Entry 4NHJ (X-ray diffraction, 2.70 A resolution); this record covers chains B and D of the 4 polymer chains in the assembly.

== Chain B ==
Name: DNA-binding transcriptional regulator RstA
Organism: Klebsiella pneumoniae
Reference sequence: G0GNT0 (G0GNT0_KLEPN); residue numbers follow UniProt; this construct covers 131-239
Chain sequence (119 residues; each row starts with the number of its first residue):
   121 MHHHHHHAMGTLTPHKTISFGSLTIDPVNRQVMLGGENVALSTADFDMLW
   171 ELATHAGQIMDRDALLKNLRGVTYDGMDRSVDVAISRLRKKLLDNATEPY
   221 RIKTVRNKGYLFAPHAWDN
Not modelled in the structure: 121-134, 236-239
Construct notes: expression tag (121-130); engineered mutation Met153 (Leu in G0GNT0), Met168 (Leu in G0GNT0)
What the authors report for this chain:
  - mutagenesis - R207A: abolished binding to the 23-nt DNA strand
  - binding site for the 23-nt DNA strand: Arg199, Val203, Arg207
  - binding site for the 23-nt DNA strand (chain D): Arg199, Ala216, Thr224, Arg226, Asn227, Tyr230
  - specificity-determining residues: Arg199

== Chain D ==
Molecule: 23-nt DNA strand
Sequence (23 nucleotides; numbered 1 to 23; the number before each row is that of its first residue):
     1 CAGGGAGTAACGGAATGTACAAC

== How chain B and chain D interact ==
Residue-residue contacts (18):
  Arg182(B) with DA6(D), salt bridge to the phosphate
  Arg199(B) with DA6(D), hydrogen bond to the base; DG7(D), hydrogen bond to the base; DT8(D), base contact
  Asp202(B) with DA6(D), sugar contact; DT8(D), base contact
  Val203(B) with DT8(D), base contact
  Ser206(B) with DT8(D), hydrogen bond to the phosphate
  Arg207(B) with DA10(D), base contact
  Arg209(B) with DG7(D), salt bridge to the phosphate
  Ala216(B) with DT8(D), phosphate contact
  Thr224(B) with DA6(D), phosphate contact; DG7(D), hydrogen bond to the phosphate
  Val225(B) with DA6(D), phosphate contact
  Arg226(B) with DA6(D), phosphate contact
  Asn227(B) with DG5(D), sugar contact; DA6(D), hydrogen bond to the phosphate
  Tyr230(B) with DG7(D), hydrogen bond to the phosphate
Other interface residues (no listed pair), chain B (14 interface residues in all): Lys228
Other interface residues (no listed pair), chain D (7 interface residues in all): DA9, DC11

== Summary ==
The interface between chain B and chain D involves 14 residues on one side and 7 on the other, with 6 hydrogen
bonds and 2 salt bridges. Polar contacts include Arg199(B)-DA6(D), Arg199(B)-DG7(D) and Ser206(B)-DT8(D). The
paper reports a binding site for the 23-nt DNA strand (chain D) at Arg199(B), Ala216(B) and Thr224(B) among
others; R207A of chain B abolishes binding to the 23-nt DNA strand.
Chain B is DNA-binding transcriptional regulator RstA (Klebsiella pneumoniae) and chain D is a 23-nt DNA
strand; the structure, Crystal structure of Klebsiella pneumoniae RstA DNA-binding domain in complex with RstA
box, was determined by X-ray diffraction, deposited together with 4NIC.
